6P2J - chains A and B; structure by electron microscopy, 3.00 A resolution.

# Chain A (and B)
Name: Sterol O-acyltransferase 1
Source organism: Homo sapiens
Notes: EC 2.3.1.26; chain B of this document is another copy of the same molecule, construct and numbering; everything in this record applies to it too
UniProt: P35610 (SOAT1_HUMAN); residues 1-550 here = UniProt positions 1-550
Chain sequence (594 residues; numbered -20 to 573; the number before each row is that of its first residue; numbers below 1 keep their minus sign (Met-20 is residue -20)):
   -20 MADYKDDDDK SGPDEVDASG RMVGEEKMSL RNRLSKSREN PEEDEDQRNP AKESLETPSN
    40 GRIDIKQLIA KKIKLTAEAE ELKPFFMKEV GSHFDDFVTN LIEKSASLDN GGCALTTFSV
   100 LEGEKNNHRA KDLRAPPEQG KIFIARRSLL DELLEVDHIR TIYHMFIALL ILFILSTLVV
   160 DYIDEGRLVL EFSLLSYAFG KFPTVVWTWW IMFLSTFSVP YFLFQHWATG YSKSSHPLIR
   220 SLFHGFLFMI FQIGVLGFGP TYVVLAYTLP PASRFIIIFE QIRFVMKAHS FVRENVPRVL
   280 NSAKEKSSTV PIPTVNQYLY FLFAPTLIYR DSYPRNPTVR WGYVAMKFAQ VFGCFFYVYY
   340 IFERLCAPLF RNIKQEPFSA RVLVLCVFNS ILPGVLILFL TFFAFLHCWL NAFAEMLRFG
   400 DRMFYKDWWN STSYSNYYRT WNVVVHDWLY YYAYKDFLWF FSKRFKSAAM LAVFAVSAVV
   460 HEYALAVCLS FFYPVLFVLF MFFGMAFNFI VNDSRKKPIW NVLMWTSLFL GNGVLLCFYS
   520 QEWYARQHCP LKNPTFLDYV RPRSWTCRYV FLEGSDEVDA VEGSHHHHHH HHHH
Unresolved in the structure: -20 to 116, 282-286, 530-573 (chain B: -20 to 117, 282-285, 530-573)
Differences from the reference sequence: initiating methionine (-20); expression tag (-19 to 0, 551-573)
Small-molecule neighbours: oleoyl-CoA (3VV; S-{(3R,5R,9R)-1-[(2R,3S,4R,5R)-5-(6-amino-9H-purin-9-yl)-4-hydroxy-3-(phosphonooxy)tetrahydrofuran-2-yl]-3,5,9-trihydroxy-8,8-dimethyl-3,5-dioxido-10,14-dioxo-2,4,6-trioxa-11,15-diaza-3lambda~5~,5lambda~5~-diphosphaheptadecan-17-yl} (9Z)-octadec-9-enethioate (non-preferred name)): Leu377, Trp407, Tyr413, Ser414, Asn415, Tyr417, Thr419, Trp420, Asn421, Val424, His425, Leu428, Tyr429, Tyr433, Lys445, Met449, Val452, Phe453, Ser456, His460, Phe476, Phe479, Met480
What the authors report for this chain:
  - mutagenesis - N421A, H460A: abolished catalytic activity
  - catalytic residues: Trp420, Asn421, His460 (proposed by the authors, not directly observed)
  - self-association interface (contacts with another copy of this molecule); pairs are residue here / residue on that copy: Asp136-Asn409, His137-Asp406, Leu132, His137, Ile138, Met144, Met144, Ile146, Ile146, Ala147, Ala147, Ile150, Ile150, Leu151, Leu151, Leu154, Leu154, Val158, Val158, Val363, Leu364, Leu364, Phe367, Phe367, Ile370, Ile370, Val374, Val374, Trp408, Val501, Val501, Trp504, Trp504, Thr505, Thr505, Phe508, Phe508, Leu509, Leu509
  - binding site for oleoyl-CoA: Trp407, Asn415, Trp420, Asn421, Val424, His425, Leu428, Tyr429, Tyr433, Lys445, Val452, Phe453, Ser456, His460, Leu507
  - mutagenesis - R262A, L306N, W407A, W420A, H425A (up to 80%), L428Q, V452A/F453A, S456A, L507A: decreased catalytic activity
  - mutagenesis - Y429A: decreased catalytic activity on oleoyl-CoA
  - mutagenesis - V452Q/S456Q: decreased binding to oleoyl-CoA

# Interface between chain A and chain B
Residue-residue contacts (63; chain A residue first):
  Leu132(A) - His137(B)
  Asp136(A) - Asn409(B)
  His137(A) - Leu132(B)
  His137(A) - Asp406(B)
  His137(A) - Trp408(B)  hydrogen bond
  His137(A) - Asn409(B)  hydrogen bond
  Ile138(A) - Ile138(B)  hydrophobic
  Arg139(A) - Lys495(B)
  Thr140(A) - Trp408(B)
  Thr140(A) - Asn409(B)  hydrogen bond
  Thr140(A) - Trp504(B)
  His143(A) - Pro497(B)
  His143(A) - Asn500(B)  hydrogen bond
  His143(A) - Val501(B)
  Met144(A) - Phe378(B)  hydrophobic
  Met144(A) - Trp408(B)  hydrophobic
  Met144(A) - Trp504(B)  hydrophobic
  Met144(A) - Phe508(B)  hydrophobic
  Ile146(A) - Val501(B)  hydrophobic
  Ala147(A) - Trp504(B)  hydrophobic
  Ala147(A) - Thr505(B)
  Leu148(A) - Leu371(B)  hydrophobic
  Leu148(A) - Val374(B)  hydrophobic
  Ile150(A) - Thr505(B)
  Leu151(A) - Ile370(B)  hydrophobic
  Leu151(A) - Thr505(B)
  Leu151(A) - Phe508(B)  hydrophobic
  Phe152(A) - Leu371(B)  hydrophobic
  Ser155(A) - Phe367(B)
  Val158(A) - Phe367(B)  hydrophobic
  Val159(A) - Leu364(B)  hydrophobic
  Val159(A) - Phe367(B)  hydrophobic
  Ile162(A) - Arg360(B)  hydrogen bond (backbone-side chain)
  Ile162(A) - Val363(B)  hydrophobic
  Asp163(A) - Arg360(B)
  Val361(A) - Ile162(B)  hydrophobic
  Leu364(A) - Val159(B)
  Phe367(A) - Ser155(B)
  Phe367(A) - Val158(B)  hydrophobic
  Phe367(A) - Val159(B)
  Ile370(A) - Leu151(B)  hydrophobic
  Leu371(A) - Phe152(B)  hydrophobic
  Phe378(A) - Met144(B)  hydrophobic
  Asp406(A) - His137(B)
  Trp408(A) - His137(B)  hydrogen bond
  Trp408(A) - Thr140(B)
  Trp408(A) - Met144(B)  hydrophobic
  Asn409(A) - Asp136(B)
  Asn409(A) - His137(B)  hydrogen bond
  Asn409(A) - Thr140(B)  hydrogen bond
  Lys495(A) - Glu134(B)  salt bridge
  Lys495(A) - Arg139(B)
  Pro497(A) - His143(B)
  Asn500(A) - His143(B)  hydrogen bond
  Val501(A) - Ile146(B)  hydrophobic
  Val501(A) - Ala147(B)
  Trp504(A) - Thr140(B)
  Trp504(A) - Met144(B)  hydrophobic
  Trp504(A) - Ala147(B)  hydrophobic
  Thr505(A) - Ala147(B)
  Thr505(A) - Leu151(B)
  Phe508(A) - Leu151(B)  hydrophobic
  Leu509(A) - Leu151(B)  hydrophobic
Interface residues without a listed pair, chain A (39 interface residues in all): Leu154, Asn368, Val374
Interface residues without a listed pair, chain B (39 interface residues in all): Leu148, Ile150, Leu154, Leu509

# Overview
Chain A and chain B each contribute 39 residues to their interface, with 9 hydrogen bonds and 1 salt bridge.
Polar pairs include Lys495(A)-Glu134(B), His137(A)-Trp408(B) and His137(A)-Asn409(B). From the paper:
catalytic residues Trp420(A), Asn421(A) and His460(A); R262A, L306N and W407A of chain A, among others, reduce
catalytic activity; 13 substitutions were tested in all.
Chain A and chain B are both Sterol O-acyltransferase 1 (Homo sapiens); the structure, Dimeric structure of
ACAT1, was determined by electron microscopy (same publication as 6P2P).
